PDB entry 7L35 | X-ray diffraction, 2.00 A resolution | chains A and C of the 4 polymer chains in the assembly

== Chain A ==
Name: DNA ligase 1
Source organism: Homo sapiens
Notes: EC 6.5.1.1
UniProtKB: P18858 (DNLI1_HUMAN); residues 262-906 here = UniProt positions 262-906
Sequence (647 residues; numbered 260 to 906; the number before each row is that of its first residue):
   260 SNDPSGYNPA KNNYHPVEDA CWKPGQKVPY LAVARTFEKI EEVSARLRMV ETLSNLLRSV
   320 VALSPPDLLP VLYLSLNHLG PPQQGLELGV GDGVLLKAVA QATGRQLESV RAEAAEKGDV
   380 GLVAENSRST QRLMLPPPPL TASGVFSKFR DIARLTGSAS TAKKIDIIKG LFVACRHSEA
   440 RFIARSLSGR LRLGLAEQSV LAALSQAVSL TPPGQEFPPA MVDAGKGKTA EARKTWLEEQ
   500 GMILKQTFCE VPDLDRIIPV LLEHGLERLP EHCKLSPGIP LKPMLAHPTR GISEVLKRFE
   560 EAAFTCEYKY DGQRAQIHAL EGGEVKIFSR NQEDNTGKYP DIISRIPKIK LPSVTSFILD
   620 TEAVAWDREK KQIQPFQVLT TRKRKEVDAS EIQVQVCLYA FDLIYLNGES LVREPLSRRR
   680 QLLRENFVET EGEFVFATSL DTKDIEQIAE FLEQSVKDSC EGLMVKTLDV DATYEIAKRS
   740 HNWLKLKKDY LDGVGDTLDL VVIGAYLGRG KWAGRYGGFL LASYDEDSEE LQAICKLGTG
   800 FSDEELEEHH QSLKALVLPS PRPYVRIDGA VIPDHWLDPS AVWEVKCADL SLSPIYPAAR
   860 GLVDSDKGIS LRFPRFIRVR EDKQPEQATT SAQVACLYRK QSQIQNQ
Unresolved in the structure: 387-394, 902-906
Differences from the reference sequence: expression tag (260-261); engineered mutation Trp-771 (Arg in P18858)
Ligand contacts: adenosine monophosphate (AMP): Ala-545, Glu-566, Tyr-567, Lys-568, Tyr-569, Arg-573, Arg-589, Glu-621, Phe-660, Ala-696, Met-723, Lys-725, Trp-742, Lys-744, Lys-746
From the paper describing this entry:
  - disease-associated variants - R771W (1.6-fold): unchanged binding to ligatable substrate
  - disease-associated variants - R771W (36-fold): decreased catalytic activity on DNA substrate
  - disease-associated variants - R771W (40-50-fold): decreased binding to magnesium ion
  - conformationally variable residues (loop rearrangement, order/disorder transition): Arg-451, Arg-768, Lys-770, Trp-771
  - mutagenesis - E346A/E592A/R771W (20-30-fold), E346A/E592A/R641L (20-30-fold): increased catalytic activity

== Chain C ==
Molecule: 7-nt DNA strand
Sequence (7 nucleotides; numbered 1 to 7; the number before each row is that of its first residue):
     1 GTCGGAC
Covalent attachments: adenosine monophosphate (AMP) linked to DG1

== Interface between chain A and chain C ==
Residue-residue contacts - 24 pairs, chain A then chain C:
  Ser-303(A) with DA6(C), phosphate contact; DC7(C), hydrogen bond to the phosphate
  Ala-304(A) with DC7(C), sugar contact
  Arg-305(A) with DA6(C), base contact
  Arg-549(A) with DC3(C), salt bridge to the phosphate
  Lys-568(A) with DG1(C), salt bridge to the phosphate
  Arg-589(A) with DG1(C), salt bridge to the phosphate
  Lys-744(A) with DT2(C), salt bridge to the phosphate
  Lys-746(A) with DG1(C), hydrogen bond to the phosphate; DT2(C), salt bridge to the phosphate
  Tyr-749(A) with DT2(C), hydrogen bond to the phosphate
  Thr-798(A) with DT2(C), hydrogen bond to the base; DC3(C), hydrogen bond to the sugar
  Gly-799(A) with DC3(C), phosphate contact; DG4(C), phosphate contact
  Phe-800(A) with DG4(C), sugar contact
  Ser-801(A) with DG4(C), phosphate contact; DG5(C), phosphate contact
  Asp-802(A) with DG4(C), phosphate contact; DG5(C), hydrogen bond to the phosphate
  Phe-872(A) with DG1(C), sugar contact; DT2(C), sugar contact
  Arg-874(A) with DT2(C), hydrogen bond to the phosphate; DC3(C), salt bridge to the phosphate
Other interface residues (no listed pair), chain A (17 interface residues in all): Glu-803

== In short ==
The interface between chain A and chain C involves 17 residues on one side and 7 on the other; the contacts
include 7 hydrogen bonds and 6 salt bridges. Polar contacts include Thr-798(A)/DT2(C), Thr-798(A)/DC3(C) and
Ser-303(A)/DC7(C). The paper reports that E346A/E592A/R771W and E346A/E592A/R641L of chain A increase
catalytic activity; conformational variability at Arg-451(A), Arg-768(A) and Lys-770(A) among others.
Chain A is DNA ligase 1 (Homo sapiens) and chain C is a 7-nt DNA strand; the structure, Human DNA Ligase 1 -
R771W nicked DNA complex, was determined by X-ray diffraction (same publication as 7L34).
